PDB entry 1F4U | X-ray diffraction, 2.69 A resolution | chain A

# Chain A
Protein: Cytochrome P450 119
From: Sulfolobus solfataricus
Notes: EC 1.14.14.-
UniProtKB: Q55080 (CPXW_SULSO); residue numbers follow UniProt; this construct covers 1-368
Chain sequence (368 residues; row label = number of the first residue in the row):
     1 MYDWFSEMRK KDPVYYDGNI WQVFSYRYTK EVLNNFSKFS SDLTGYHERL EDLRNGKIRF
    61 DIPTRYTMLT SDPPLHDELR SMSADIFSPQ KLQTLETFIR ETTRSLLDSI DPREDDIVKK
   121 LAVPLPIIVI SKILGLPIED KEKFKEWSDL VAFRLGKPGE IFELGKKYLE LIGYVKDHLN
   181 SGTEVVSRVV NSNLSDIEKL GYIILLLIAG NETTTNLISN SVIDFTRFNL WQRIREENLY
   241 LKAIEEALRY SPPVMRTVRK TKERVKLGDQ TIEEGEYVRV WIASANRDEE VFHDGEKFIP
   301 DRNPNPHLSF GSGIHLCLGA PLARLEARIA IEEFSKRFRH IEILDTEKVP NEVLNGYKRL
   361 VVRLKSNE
Not modelled in the structure: 367-368
Curated features (UniProtKB/Swiss-Prot):
  - binding site (heme): H76, R80, T257, R259, H315, C317
  - mutagenesis: D77 (D77R: 1.4-fold reduction in styrene epoxidation activity. 13-fold increase in lauric acid hydroxylation activity), T213 (T213A: 1.2-fold reduction in styrene epoxidation activity. No effect on thermostability; T213F: Loss of styrene epoxidation activity. No effect on thermostability ...), T214 (T214A: 2.7-fold increase in styrene epoxidation activity. No effect on thermostability; T214V: 3-fold increase in styrene epoxidation activity. 6-fold increase in lauric acid hydroxylation activity ...)
Ion coordination: heme Fe: C317 (together with imidazole)
Small-molecule neighbours: heme (HEM): L33, M68, L69, H76, R80, F87, L155, L205, L206, A209, G210, T213, T214, L217, L248, P253, T257, R259, I282, S309, F310, G311, I314, H315, L316, C317, L318, G319, A323

# Overview
Bound to chain A: heme. UniProt lists 6 heme-binding residues and 3 mutagenesis sites.
Chain A is Cytochrome P450 119 (Sulfolobus solfataricus); the structure, Thermophilic P450: CYP119 from
sulfolobus solfactaricus, was determined by X-ray diffraction, deposited together with 1F4T.
